5DH9 - chains A and B of the 4 polymer chains in the assembly; structure by X-ray diffraction, 2.55 A resolution.

[Chain A]
Molecule: GTP-binding nuclear protein Ran
From: Homo sapiens
UniProt: P62826 (RAN_HUMAN); residues 1-216 here = UniProt positions 1-216
Amino-acid sequence (237 residues; each row starts with the number of its first residue; numbers below 1 keep their minus sign (Met-20 is residue -20)):
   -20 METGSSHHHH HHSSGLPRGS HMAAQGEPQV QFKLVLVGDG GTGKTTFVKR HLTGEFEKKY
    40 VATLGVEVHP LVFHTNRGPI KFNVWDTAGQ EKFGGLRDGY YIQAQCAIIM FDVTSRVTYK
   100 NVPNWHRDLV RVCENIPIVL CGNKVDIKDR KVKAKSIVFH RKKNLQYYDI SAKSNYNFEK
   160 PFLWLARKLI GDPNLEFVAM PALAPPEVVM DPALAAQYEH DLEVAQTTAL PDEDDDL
Not modelled in the structure: -20 to 8, 187-189
Sequence notes: initiating methionine (-20); expression tag (-19 to 0)
Bound ions: Mg2+: Thr24, Thr42 (together with GMP-PNP)
Small-molecule neighbours: GMP-PNP (GNP; phosphoaminophosphonic acid-guanylate ester): Asp18, Gly19, Gly20, Thr21, Gly22, Lys23, Thr24, Thr25, Phe35, Glu36, Lys37, Lys38, Tyr39, Val40, Ala41, Thr42, Thr66, Ala67, Gly68, Gln69, Asn122, Lys123, Asp125, Ile126, Ser150, Ala151, Lys152
Swiss-Prot annotation at these positions:
  - region: Lys37 to Val45 (Switch-I), Gly68 to Gln84 (Switch-II), Asp211 to Leu216 (Interaction with RANBP1)
  - binding site (GTP): Asp18 to Thr25, Glu36 to Thr42, Gly68, Asn122 to Asp125, Ser150 to Lys152
  - site: Gln69 (Essential for GTP hydrolysis)
  - modified residue: Ala2 (N-acetylalanine), Thr24 (Phosphothreonine), Lys37 (N6-acetyllysine), Lys60 (N6-acetyllysine), Lys71 (N6-acetyllysine), Lys99 (N6-acetyllysine), Lys134 (N6-acetyllysine), Lys159 (N6-acetyllysine)
  - cross-link (Glycyl lysine isopeptide (Lys-Gly)): Lys71 (interchain with G-Cter in SUMO2), Lys152 (interchain with G-Cter in SUMO2)
  - mutagenesis: Gly19 (G19V: Blocks DNA replication; when associated with L-69), Thr24 (T24L: Has low binding affinity for GTP and GDP. Almost completely abolishes interaction with BIRC5; T24N: Has low binding affinity for GTP and GDP. Decreases nuclear import of proteins and RNA ...), Thr25 (T25A: Minor effect on the interaction with the alpha phosphate group of bound GTP), Lys37 (K37Q: Mimics acetylation; enhances the nuclear export of RELA/p65; K37R: Decreased acetylation), Tyr39 (Y39A: Abolishes steric hindrance that traps the essential Q-69 in an unreactive position, and causes slow GTP hydrolysis in wild-type ...), Gln69 (Q69L: Strongly decreased GTPase activity. Probably locked in the GTP-bound form. Loss of interaction with NUTF2. Decreases nuclear location and leads to cytoplasmic location during interphase ...), Glu70 (E70A: Strongly decreases the relase of bound GDP), Arg76 (R76E: Probable loss of interaction with NUTF2. Loss of transport to the nucleus), Lys134 (K134Q: Loss of normal mitotic chromosome segregation and defective mitotic spindle orientation; K134R: Loss of normal mitotic chromosome segregation and formation of sister chromatid bridges), Asp211 to Leu216 (No effect on GTPase activity. Abolishes interaction with RANBP1)

[Chain B]
Molecule: Ran-specific GTPase-activating protein 1
From: Saccharomyces cerevisiae (strain ATCC 204508 / S288c)
Notes: fragment: RanDB1
UniProt: P41920 (YRB1_YEAST); residue numbers follow UniProt; this construct covers 62-201
Amino-acid sequence (143 residues; each row starts with the number of its first residue):
    59 GGSDIHFEPV VHLEKVDVKT MEEDEEVLYK VRAKLFRFDA DAKEWKERGT GDCKFLKNKK
   119 TNKVRILMRR DKTLKICANH IIAPEYTLKP NVGSDRSWVY ACTADIAEGE AEAFTFAIRF
   179 GSKENADKFK EEFEKAQEIN KKA
Not modelled in the structure: 59-63, 69-77, 201
Sequence notes: expression tag (59-61)

[Chain A / chain B interface]
Residue-residue contacts (95; chain A residue first):
  Arg29(A) - Glu105(B)  salt bridge
  His30(A) - Lys133(B)
  Thr32(A) - Arg95(B)
  Thr32(A) - Glu105(B)
  Thr32(A) - Arg106(B)
  Thr32(A) - Arg128(B)  hydrogen bond (backbone-side chain)
  Gly33(A) - Glu105(B)
  Gly33(A) - Arg128(B)
  Glu34(A) - Arg95(B)  salt bridge
  Glu34(A) - Lys104(B)  salt bridge
  Glu34(A) - Glu105(B)  hydrogen bond (backbone-backbone)
  Lys38(A) - Glu102(B)  salt bridge
  Leu50(A) - Lys133(B)
  Val51(A) - Lys133(B)  hydrogen bond (backbone-side chain)
  Phe52(A) - Lys133(B)
  Phe157(A) - Asp129(B)
  Phe157(A) - Lys130(B)
  Phe157(A) - Thr131(B)
  Glu158(A) - Lys130(B)
  Phe176(A) - Lys130(B)
  Ala178(A) - Arg127(B)
  Ala178(A) - Leu132(B)
  Met179(A) - Arg127(B)  hydrogen bond (backbone-side chain)
  Met179(A) - Lys133(B)
  Met179(A) - Ile134(B)  hydrogen bond (side chain-backbone)
  Pro180(A) - Thr78(B)
  Pro180(A) - Met79(B)  hydrophobic
  Pro180(A) - Ile134(B)
  Ala181(A) - Thr78(B)  hydrogen bond (backbone-backbone)
  Ala181(A) - Met79(B)
  Ala181(A) - Arg123(B)  hydrogen bond (backbone-side chain)
  Ala181(A) - Leu125(B)  hydrophobic
  Ala181(A) - Arg127(B)
  Ala181(A) - Ile134(B)  hydrophobic
  Ala181(A) - Asn137(B)
  Leu182(A) - Met79(B)  hydrophobic
  Leu182(A) - Arg123(B)  hydrogen bond (backbone-side chain)
  Leu182(A) - Asn137(B)  hydrogen bond (backbone-side chain)
  Leu182(A) - Ile164(B)
  Ala183(A) - Ile164(B)
  Pro184(A) - Arg123(B)
  Pro184(A) - Asn137(B)
  Pro184(A) - His138(B)
  Pro184(A) - Ile139(B)
  Pro184(A) - Ile164(B)  hydrophobic
  Pro185(A) - Ile139(B)
  Pro185(A) - Ile164(B)
  Pro185(A) - Ala169(B)  hydrophobic
  Glu186(A) - Lys121(B)  salt bridge
  Tyr197(A) - Thr161(B)
  Tyr197(A) - Ala171(B)
  Leu201(A) - Val157(B)  hydrophobic
  Val203(A) - Phe96(B)  hydrophobic
  Val203(A) - Lys101(B)
  Ala204(A) - Phe96(B)  hydrophobic
  Ala204(A) - Trp103(B)  hydrogen bond (backbone-side chain)
  Ala204(A) - Asn149(B)
  Ala204(A) - Thr173(B)
  Gln205(A) - Lys147(B)
  Gln205(A) - Pro148(B)
  Gln205(A) - Asn149(B)  hydrogen bond (backbone-side chain)
  Gln205(A) - Val150(B)  hydrogen bond (backbone-backbone)
  Thr206(A) - Val150(B)
  Thr207(A) - Phe96(B)
  Thr207(A) - Lys101(B)
  Thr207(A) - Trp103(B)  hydrogen bond (backbone-side chain)
  Thr207(A) - Asn149(B)  hydrogen bond (backbone-side chain)
  Ala208(A) - Trp103(B)
  Ala208(A) - Asn149(B)
  Ala208(A) - Val150(B)
  Leu209(A) - Trp103(B)  hydrophobic
  Leu209(A) - Asn149(B)  hydrogen bond (backbone-side chain)
  Leu209(A) - Ser155(B)
  Leu209(A) - Ala175(B)  hydrophobic
  Leu209(A) - Arg177(B)
  Pro210(A) - Phe94(B)  hydrophobic
  Pro210(A) - Trp103(B)
  Pro210(A) - Arg177(B)  hydrogen bond (backbone-side chain)
  Asp211(A) - Glu105(B)
  Asp211(A) - Arg177(B)  hydrogen bond (backbone-side chain)
  Glu212(A) - Gly151(B)
  Glu212(A) - Ser152(B)  hydrogen bond
  Glu212(A) - Arg154(B)  salt bridge
  Glu212(A) - Arg177(B)  salt bridge
  Asp214(A) - Arg154(B)  hydrogen bond (backbone-side chain)
  Asp215(A) - Arg154(B)
  Asp215(A) - Gly179(B)
  Leu216(A) - Arg90(B)
  Leu216(A) - Ala91(B)
  Leu216(A) - Lys92(B)
  Leu216(A) - Thr108(B)
  Leu216(A) - Arg154(B)
  Leu216(A) - Arg177(B)  hydrogen bond (backbone-side chain)
  Leu216(A) - Phe178(B)
  Leu216(A) - Gly179(B)
Also at the interface, not in a pair above, chain A (40 interface residues in all): Leu31, Phe35, Val177, Asp200
Also at the interface, not in a pair above, chain B (50 interface residues in all): Glu80, Ala162, Ala165

[In short]
The interface between chain A and chain B involves 40 residues on one side and 50 on the other, with 20
hydrogen bonds and 7 salt bridges. Polar pairs include Arg29(A)-Glu105(B), Glu34(A)-Arg95(B) and
Glu34(A)-Lys104(B). Chain A binds GMP-PNP.
Chain A is GTP-binding nuclear protein Ran (Homo sapiens) and chain B is Ran-specific GTPase-activating
protein 1 (Saccharomyces cerevisiae (strain ATCC 204508 / S288c)); the structure, Crystal Structure of PKI NES
Flip Mutant Peptide in complex with CRM1-Ran-RanBP1, was determined by X-ray diffraction together with 5DHA,
5DHF, 5DI9 and 5DIF from the same study.
